7Z30 - chains M and N of the 19 polymer chains in the assembly; structure by electron microscopy, 2.90 A resolution.

== Chain M ==
Molecule: DNA-directed RNA polymerase III subunit RPC5
Organism: Saccharomyces cerevisiae S288C
UniProt: P36121 (RPC5_YEAST); numbering as in UniProt (aligned over 1-282)
Amino-acid sequence (282 residues; each row starts with the number of its first residue):
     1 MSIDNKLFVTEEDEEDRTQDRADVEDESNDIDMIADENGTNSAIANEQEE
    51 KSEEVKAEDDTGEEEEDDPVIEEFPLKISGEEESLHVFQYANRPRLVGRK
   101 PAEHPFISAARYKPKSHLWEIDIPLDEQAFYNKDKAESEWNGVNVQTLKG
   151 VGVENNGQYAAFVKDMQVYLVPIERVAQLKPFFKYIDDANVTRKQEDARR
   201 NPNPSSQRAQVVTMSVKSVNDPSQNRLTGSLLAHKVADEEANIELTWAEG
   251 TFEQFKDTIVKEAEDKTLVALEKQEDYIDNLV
Unresolved in the structure: 1-70, 197-224, 282
Curated features (UniProtKB/Swiss-Prot):
  - modified residue: Thr61 (Phosphothreonine)

== Chain N ==
Molecule: DNA-directed RNA polymerase III subunit RPC4
Organism: Saccharomyces cerevisiae S288C
UniProt: P25441 (RPC4_YEAST); residues 195-422 carry their UniProt numbers (228 of 422 residues fall inside the UniProt entry; the rest is not from it)
Amino-acid sequence (422 residues; row label = number of the first residue in the row; note: 290 numbers in that range are skipped by the numbering (no residue carries them; nothing is unmodelled there); numbers below 1 keep their minus sign (UNK-289 is residue -289); X marks 194 residues of unknown identity (built as UNK)):
  -289 XXXXXXXXXXXXXXXXXXXXXXXXXXXXXXXXXXXXXXXXXXXXXXXXXX
  -239 XXXXXXXXXXXXXXXXXXXXXXXXXXXXXXXXXXXXXXXXXXXXXXXXXX
  -189 XXXXXXXXXXXXXXXXXXXXXXXXXXXXXXXXXXXXXXXXXXXXXXXXXX
  -139 XXXXXXXXXXXXXXXXXXXXXXXXXXXXXXXXXXXXXXX
   190 XXXXXRIEQLFPVRPVRVRHEDVETVKREIQEALSEKPTREPTPSVKTEP
   240 VGTGLQSYLEERERQVNEKLADLGLEKEFQSVDGKEAAAELELLNADHQH
   290 ILRKLKKMNNKPERFMVFQLPTRLPAFERPAVKEEKEDMETQASDPSKKK
   340 KNIKKKDTKDALSTRELAGKVGSIRVHKSGKLSVKIGNVVMDIGKGAETT
   390 FLQDVIALSIADDASSAELLGRVDGKIVVTPQI
Unresolved in the structure: -289 to -107, 190-194, 228-273, 317-353
Curated features (UniProtKB/Swiss-Prot):
  - modified residue: Ser224 (Phosphoserine), Thr228 (Phosphothreonine), Thr232 (Phosphothreonine)

== Interface between chain M and chain N ==
Contacting residue pairs - 148 pairs, chain M then chain N:
  Ile71(M) with Val365(N), hydrogen bond (backbone-backbone); Lys367(N)
  Glu72(M) with Arg364(N); Val365(N), hydrogen bond (backbone-backbone)
  Glu73(M) with Ser362(N); Ile363(N)
  Phe74(M) with Ser362(N); Ile363(N), hydrogen bond (backbone-backbone); Val365(N), hydrophobic
  Pro75(M) with Lys359(N); Gly361(N); Ser362(N)
  Leu76(M) with Lys359(N); Val360(N); Gly361(N), hydrogen bond (backbone-backbone); Ser362(N); Ile375(N), hydrophobic
  Lys77(M) with Gly358(N); Lys359(N)
  Ile78(M) with Leu356(N); Ala357(N), hydrophobic; Gly358(N), hydrogen bond (backbone-backbone); Val360(N), hydrophobic
  Glu81(M) with Arg354(N), hydrogen bond (side chain-backbone); Glu355(N), hydrogen bond (side chain-backbone); Leu356(N), hydrogen bond (side chain-backbone); Ala357(N)
  Ser84(M) with Ile395(N); Ala396(N); Leu397(N), hydrogen bond (backbone-backbone)
  Leu85(M) with Val394(N), hydrophobic; Ile395(N); Leu409(N), hydrophobic
  His86(M) with Val394(N); Ile395(N), hydrogen bond (backbone-backbone); Leu397(N)
  Val87(M) with Asp393(N); Val394(N), hydrophobic
  Phe88(M) with Leu391(N); Gln392(N); Asp393(N), hydrogen bond (backbone-backbone); Ile395(N), hydrophobic
  Gln89(M) with Phe390(N); Leu391(N); Gln392(N)
  Tyr90(M) with Phe390(N); Leu391(N), hydrogen bond (backbone-backbone); Asp393(N), hydrogen bond
  Ala91(M) with Phe390(N), hydrophobic
  Arg93(M) with Phe390(N); Leu391(N), hydrogen bond (backbone-backbone)
  Pro94(M) with Thr389(N); Phe390(N); Leu391(N)
  Arg95(M) with Ser224(N), hydrogen bond; Thr388(N), hydrogen bond (side chain-backbone); Thr389(N); Phe390(N); Leu391(N)
  Leu96(M) with Leu223(N); Ser224(N)
  Val97(M) with Gln198(N)
  Arg99(M) with Glu225(N), salt bridge; Lys226(N), hydrogen bond (side chain-backbone); Pro227(N), hydrogen bond (side chain-backbone)
  Glu103(M) with Gln198(N), hydrogen bond
  His104(M) with Leu408(N)
  Pro105(M) with Leu391(N)
  Tyr112(M) with Leu397(N), hydrophobic; Ile399(N), hydrophobic
  Trp119(M) with Ile395(N), hydrophobic; Leu397(N), hydrophobic
  Asp126(M) with Ile196(N)
  Gln128(M) with Ile196(N)
  Ala129(M) with Arg195(N); Leu199(N)
  Phe130(M) with Arg195(N); Leu199(N), hydrophobic
  Asn156(M) with Thr311(N)
  Gly157(M) with Phe307(N); Gln308(N); Leu309(N), hydrogen bond (backbone-backbone)
  Gln158(M) with Phe307(N); Gln308(N); Lys415(N)
  Tyr159(M) with Met305(N); Val306(N); Phe307(N), hydrogen bond (backbone-backbone); Leu309(N), hydrophobic
  Ala160(M) with Met305(N)
  Ala161(M) with Phe304(N); Met305(N), hydrogen bond (backbone-backbone); Phe307(N), hydrophobic
  Phe162(M) with Arg303(N); Phe304(N), hydrophobic
  Val163(M) with Met297(N); Asn298(N)
  Lys164(M) with Asn298(N); Asn299(N), hydrogen bond
  Met166(M) with Asn298(N), hydrogen bond (backbone-side chain)
  Leu170(M) with Phe307(N), hydrophobic
  Ile173(M) with Val306(N), hydrophobic
  Glu244(M) with Ser404(N)
  Leu245(M) with Ser404(N); Ser405(N); Ala406(N)
  Thr246(M) with Ser404(N), hydrogen bond (side chain-backbone); Ser405(N); Ala406(N), hydrogen bond (backbone-backbone)
  Trp247(M) with Ile395(N), hydrophobic; Ala406(N); Leu408(N), hydrophobic
  Ala248(M) with Ala406(N), hydrogen bond (backbone-backbone); Glu407(N); Leu408(N), hydrogen bond (backbone-backbone)
  Glu249(M) with Leu408(N)
  Thr251(M) with Leu408(N)
  Phe252(M) with Pro301(N); Phe304(N), hydrophobic; Leu409(N)
  Phe255(M) with Leu409(N), hydrophobic
  Lys266(M) with Ala357(N); Gly358(N); Lys359(N)
  Thr267(M) with Lys359(N)
  Leu268(M) with Phe316(N); Lys359(N)
  Val269(M) with Phe316(N)
  Ala270(M) with Ala315(N); Phe316(N); Gly376(N); Asn377(N), hydrogen bond (backbone-side chain)
  Leu271(M) with Ala315(N), hydrogen bond (backbone-backbone); Phe316(N); Asn377(N)
  Glu272(M) with Pro314(N); Ala315(N), hydrogen bond (side chain-backbone); Asn377(N)
  Gln274(M) with Asn377(N); Val378(N)
  Tyr277(M) with Pro310(N); Arg312(N); Pro314(N); Val378(N), hydrophobic; Pro420(N), hydrophobic
  Ile278(M) with Ile422(N), hydrophobic
  Asn280(M) with Arg312(N), hydrogen bond (backbone-side chain)
  Leu281(M) with Arg312(N), hydrogen bond (backbone-side chain)
Other interface residues (no listed pair), chain M (70 interface residues in all): Asp165, Val168, Gly250, Glu253, Glu262
Other interface residues (no listed pair), chain N (70 interface residues in all): Leu294, Glu302, Leu313, Val373, Met380, Val412, Asp413

== Summary ==
The chain M/chain N interface involves 70 residues from each chain; the contacts include 33 hydrogen bonds and
1 salt bridge. Polar contacts include Arg99(M)-Glu225(N), Glu81(M)-Arg354(N) and Glu81(M)-Glu355(N).
Chain M is DNA-directed RNA polymerase III subunit RPC5 and chain N is DNA-directed RNA polymerase III subunit
RPC4, both from Saccharomyces cerevisiae S288C; the structure, Structure of yeast RNA Polymerase III-Ty1
integrase complex at 2.9 A (focus subunit C11 terminal Zn-ribbon ..., was determined by electron microscopy
(same publication as 7Z0H, 7Z2Z, 7Z31 and 8BWS).
